Entry 3TCF (X-ray diffraction, 2.00 A resolution); this record covers chains A and I.

[Chain A]
Name: Periplasmic oligopeptide-binding protein
Organism: Escherichia coli
UniProt: P23843 (OPPA_ECOLI); residue numbers follow UniProt; this construct covers 27-543
Chain sequence (524 residues; row label = number of the first residue in the row):
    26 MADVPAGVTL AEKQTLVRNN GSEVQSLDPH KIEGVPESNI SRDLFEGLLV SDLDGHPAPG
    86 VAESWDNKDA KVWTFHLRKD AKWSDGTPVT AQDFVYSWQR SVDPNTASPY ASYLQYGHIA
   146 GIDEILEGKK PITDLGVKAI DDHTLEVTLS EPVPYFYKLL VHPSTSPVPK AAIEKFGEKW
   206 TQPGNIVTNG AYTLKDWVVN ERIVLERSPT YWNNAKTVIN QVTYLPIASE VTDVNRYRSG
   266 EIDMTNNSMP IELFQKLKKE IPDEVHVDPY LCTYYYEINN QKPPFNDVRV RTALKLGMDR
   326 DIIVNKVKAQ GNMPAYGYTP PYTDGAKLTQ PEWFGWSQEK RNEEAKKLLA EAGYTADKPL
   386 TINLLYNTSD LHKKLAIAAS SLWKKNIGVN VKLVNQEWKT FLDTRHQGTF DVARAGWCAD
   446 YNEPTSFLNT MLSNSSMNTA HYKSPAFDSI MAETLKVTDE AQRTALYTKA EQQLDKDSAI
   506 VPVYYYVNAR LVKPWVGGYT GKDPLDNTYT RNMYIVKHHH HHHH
Disordered / not traced: 26, 544-549
Sequence notes: expression tag (26, 544-549)
Cystine bridges: C297-C443
Reported in the primary citation:
  - binding site for Endogenous peptide (chain I): R439, D445

[Chain I]
Name: Endogenous peptide
Organism: Escherichia coli
Chain sequence (3 residues; each row starts with the number of its first residue; X marks 3 residues of unknown identity (built as UNK)):
     1 XXX

[How chain A and chain I interact]
Interface residues of chain A (facing chain I), 14 residues: E58, G59, V60, P61, Y135, H187, W423, L427, R439, G441, W442, C443, D445, Y511

[In short]
No residue of chain A is in contact with chain I. The paper reports a binding site for Endogenous peptide
(chain I) at R439(A) and D445(A).
Here chain A is Periplasmic oligopeptide-binding protein and chain I is Endogenous peptide, both from
Escherichia coli. Entry 3TCF (Crystal structure of E. coli OppA complexed with endogenous ligands) was
determined by X-ray diffraction together with 3TCG and 3TCH from the same study.
